5E46 - chains A and B; structure by X-ray diffraction, 1.85 A resolution.

[Chain A (and B)]
Protein: Hydroxynitrile lyase
Organism: Davallia tyermannii
Notes: chain B of this document is another copy of the same molecule, construct and numbering; everything in this record applies to it too
Amino-acid sequence (209 residues; numbered -24 to 184; the number before each row is that of its first residue; numbers below 1 keep their minus sign (Mse-24 is residue -24)):
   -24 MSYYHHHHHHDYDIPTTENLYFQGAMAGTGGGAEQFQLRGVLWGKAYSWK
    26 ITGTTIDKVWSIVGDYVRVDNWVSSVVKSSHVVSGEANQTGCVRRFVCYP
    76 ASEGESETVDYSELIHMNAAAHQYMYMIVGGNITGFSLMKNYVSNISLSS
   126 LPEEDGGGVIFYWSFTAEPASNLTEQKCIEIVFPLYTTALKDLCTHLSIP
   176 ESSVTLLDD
Unresolved in the structure: -24 to 8
Modified residues: Mse-24, Mse1, Mse92, Mse100, Mse102, Mse114 (selenomethionine)
From the paper describing this entry:
  - mutagenesis - Y101F: abolished catalytic activity
  - mutagenesis - D85A, S87A, Y117F, Y161F: decreased catalytic activity

[How chain A and chain B interact]
Pairs across the interface - 73 pairs, chain A then chain B:
  Glu9(A) - Arg70(B)  salt bridge
  Glu9(A) - Tyr86(B)  hydrogen bond
  Gln10(A) - Tyr86(B)
  Gln10(A) - Gly105(B)
  Phe11(A) - Tyr86(B)  hydrophobic
  Phe11(A) - Val104(B)
  Gln12(A) - Val104(B)  hydrogen bond (backbone-backbone)
  Leu13(A) - Val68(B)  hydrophobic
  Leu13(A) - Glu88(B)
  Arg14(A) - Glu88(B)  hydrogen bond (backbone-side chain)
  Arg14(A) - Mse102(B)
  Arg14(A) - Val104(B)
  Arg14(A) - Asn116(B)
  Val16(A) - Thr65(B)
  Val16(A) - Gly66(B)
  Val16(A) - Glu88(B)
  Val16(A) - Ile90(B)
  Leu17(A) - Ile90(B)  hydrogen bond (backbone-backbone)
  Leu17(A) - His91(B)
  Leu17(A) - Mse100(B)  hydrophobic
  Trp18(A) - His91(B)
  Gly19(A) - His91(B)  hydrogen bond (backbone-side chain)
  Lys20(A) - Gln98(B)
  Ala21(A) - Gln98(B)  hydrogen bond (backbone-side chain)
  Ser23(A) - Ser124(B)
  Lys25(A) - Asp130(B)  salt bridge
  Ile31(A) - Asp184(B)
  Thr65(A) - Val16(B)
  Gly66(A) - Val16(B)
  Val68(A) - Leu13(B)  hydrophobic
  Arg70(A) - Glu9(B)  salt bridge
  Val84(A) - Glu9(B)
  Tyr86(A) - Glu9(B)  hydrogen bond
  Tyr86(A) - Gln10(B)
  Tyr86(A) - Phe11(B)  hydrophobic
  Glu88(A) - Leu13(B)
  Glu88(A) - Arg14(B)  hydrogen bond (side chain-backbone)
  Ile90(A) - Arg14(B)
  Ile90(A) - Gly15(B)
  Ile90(A) - Val16(B)
  Ile90(A) - Leu17(B)  hydrogen bond (backbone-backbone)
  His91(A) - Leu17(B)  hydrogen bond (side chain-backbone)
  His91(A) - Gly19(B)  hydrogen bond (side chain-backbone)
  His91(A) - Glu150(B)  salt bridge
  Ala95(A) - Asp184(B)
  Ala96(A) - Asp184(B)
  His97(A) - Asp184(B)  hydrogen bond (side chain-backbone)
  Gln98(A) - Lys20(B)
  Gln98(A) - Ala21(B)  hydrogen bond (side chain-backbone)
  Mse100(A) - Leu17(B)
  Mse100(A) - Thr141(B)
  Mse102(A) - Arg14(B)
  Val104(A) - Phe11(B)
  Val104(A) - Gln12(B)  hydrogen bond (backbone-backbone)
  Gly105(A) - Gln10(B)
  Ser122(A) - Tyr137(B)
  Ser124(A) - Ser23(B)
  Ser124(A) - Leu182(B)
  Ser124(A) - Asp183(B)
  Ser125(A) - Leu182(B)
  Ser125(A) - Asp183(B)  hydrogen bond (backbone-backbone)
  Pro127(A) - Leu182(B)
  Asp130(A) - Lys25(B)  salt bridge
  Tyr137(A) - Ser122(B)  hydrogen bond
  Tyr137(A) - Tyr137(B)
  Thr141(A) - Mse100(B)
  Glu150(A) - His91(B)  salt bridge
  Leu182(A) - Ser125(B)
  Leu182(A) - Pro127(B)
  Asp183(A) - Ile31(B)
  Asp183(A) - Leu123(B)
  Asp183(A) - Ser124(B)
  Asp183(A) - Ser125(B)  hydrogen bond (side chain-backbone)
Also at the interface, not in a pair above, chain A (50 interface residues in all): Gly15, Val58, Ser59, Leu89, Gly106, Leu123, Leu126, Ile135
Also at the interface, not in a pair above, chain B (51 interface residues in all): Trp18, Val58, Ser59, Val84, Leu89, Asn93, Ala96, Gly106, Leu126, Ile135

[Summary]
The interface between chain A and chain B involves 50 residues on one side and 51 on the other; the contacts
include 17 hydrogen bonds and 6 salt bridges. Polar pairs include Glu9(A)-Arg70(B), Lys25(A)-Asp130(B) and
His91(A)-Glu150(B). From the paper: D85A, S87A and Y117F of chain A, among others, reduce catalytic activity;
Y101F of chain A abolishes catalytic activity.
Chain A and chain B are both Hydroxynitrile lyase (Davallia tyermannii); the structure, Hydroxynitrile lyase
from the fern Davallia tyermanii, was determined by X-ray diffraction together with 5E4D and 5E4M from the
same study.
